Entry 7BQG (X-ray diffraction, 1.55 A resolution); this record covers chain A.

[Chain A]
Name: Protein salvador homolog 1, Dendrin
Organism: Mus musculus
UniProt: chimeric construct of Q8VEB2, Q80TS7: residues 196-271 from Q8VEB2 (SAV1_MOUSE) positions 196-271 (same numbers); residues 272-283 from Q80TS7 positions 224-235 (UniProt number = residue number - 48)
Sequence (90 residues; numbered 194 to 283; the number before each row is that of its first residue):
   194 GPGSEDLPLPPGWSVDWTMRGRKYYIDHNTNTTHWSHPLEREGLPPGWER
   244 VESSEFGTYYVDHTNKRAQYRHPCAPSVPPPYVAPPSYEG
Disordered / not traced: 194-198
Construct notes: expression tag (194-195)
Curated features (UniProtKB/Swiss-Prot):
  - modified residue: Thr-211 (Phosphothreonine)
Ion coordination: K+ site 1: Trp-206, His-221, Asn-224, Tyr-281; K+ site 2 near Asn-222 (its only coordinating residue here); K+ site 3: Thr-251, Tyr-263

[Overview]
The K+ site 1 is built by Trp-206, His-221, Asn-224 and Tyr-281. Thr-251 and Tyr-263 coordinate K+ site 3.
Chain A is Protein salvador homolog 1, Dendrin (Mus musculus); the structure, Complex structure of SAV1 and
Dendrin, was determined by X-ray diffraction, deposited together with 7BQF.
